Entry 7PIR (electron microscopy, 12.10 A resolution (very low resolution: no residue pairs are listed; an interface is given only as per-side residue counts)); this record covers chains k and 3 of the 54 polymer chains in the assembly.

== Chain k ==
Molecule: 50S ribosomal protein L15
Organism: Mycoplasma pneumoniae M129
UniProtKB: Q50300 (RL15_MYCPN); numbering as in UniProt (aligned over 1-151)
Amino-acid sequence (151 residues; row label = number of the first residue in the row):
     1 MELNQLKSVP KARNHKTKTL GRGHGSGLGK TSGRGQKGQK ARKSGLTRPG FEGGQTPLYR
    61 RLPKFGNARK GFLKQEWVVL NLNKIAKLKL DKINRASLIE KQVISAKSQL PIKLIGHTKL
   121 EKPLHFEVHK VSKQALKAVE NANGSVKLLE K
Unresolved in the structure: 1-2, 151

== Chain 3 ==
Molecule: 23S ribosomal RNA
Organism: Mycoplasma pneumoniae M129
Sequence (2907 nucleotides; numbered 1 to 2907; the number before each row is that of its first residue):
     1 UACAAUAAGU UACUAAGGGC UUAUGGUGGA UGCCUUGGCA CUAAUAGGCG AUGAAGGACG
    61 UGUUAACCUG CGAUAAGCUU CGGGUAGGUG GUAAGAACCU CAGAUCCGGA GAUUUCCGAA
   121 UGGAGCAAUC CGGUAGUUGG AAACAGCUAU CAUUAAUUGA UGAAUAAAUA GUCAAUUAAA
   181 GCAAUACGUG GUGAAGUGAA ACAUCUCAGU AGCCACAGGA AAAGAAAACG AAUGUGAUUC
   241 CGUGUGUAGU GGCGAGCGAA AGCGGAACAG GCCAAACUUA UCAUUAGAUA GGGGUUGUAG
   301 GGCUUGCAAU GUGGACUUGA AAACGAUAGA AGAAGCUGUU GGAAAGCAGC GCGCAAAAGG
   361 GUGAUAGCCC CGUAUUUGAA AUUGUUUUCA UACCUAGCGA GAUCCCUGAG UAGCUCGGAA
   421 AACGUUAUUU UGAGUGAAUC UGCCCAGACC AUUGGGUAAG CCUAAAUACU AAUUAGUGAC
   481 CGAUAGCGAA ACAGUACCGU GAGGGAAAGG UGAAAAGAAC CCAGAGAUGG GAGUGAAAUA
   541 GAUUCUGAAA CCAUAUGCCU ACAACGUGUC AGAGCACAUU AAUGUGUGAU GGCGUGCGUU
   601 UUGAAGUAUG AGCCGGCGAG UUAUGAUAGC AAGCGUUAGU UAACCAGGAG AUGGGGAGCU
   661 GUAGCGAAAG CGAGUUUUAA AAGAGCGUUU GUUUGUUAUU AUAGACCCGA AACGGGUUGA
   721 GCUAGUCAUG AGCAGGUUGA AGGUUGAGUA ACAUCAACUG GAGGACCGAA CCGACUCUCG
   781 UUGAAACGAU AGCGGAUGAC UUGUGAUUAG GGGUGAAAUU CCAAUCGAAA UCCGUGAUAG
   841 CUGGUUCUCG UCGAAAUAGC UUUAAGGCUA GCGUGAGAUC ACAAAUAAGU GGAGGUAAAG
   901 CUACUGAAUG UAUGAUGGCG CCACCUAGGC GUACUGAAUA CAAUUAAACU CUGAAUGCCA
   961 UUUAUUUUAU UCUCGCAGUC AGACAGUGGG GGAUAAGCUU CAUUGUCAAG AGGGGAAGAG
  1021 CCCAGAUCAU UAAAUAAGGU CCCCAAAAUA UACUAAGUGG AAAAGGAUGU GAAAGUGCUA
  1081 AAACAGCAAG GAUGUUGGCU UAGAAGCAGC CAUCGUUUAA AGAGUGCGUA ACAGCUCACU
  1141 UGUCGAGUGU UUUUGCGCCG AAGAUGUAAC GGGGCUAAGU AUAUUACCGA AUUUAUGGAU
  1201 AAGAUUUAUA UCUUGUGGUA GACGAGCGUU GUAUUGGAGU UGAAGUCAAA GCGUGAGCAU
  1261 UGGUGGAUCC AAUACAAGUG AGAAUGCCGG CAUGAGUAAC GCUUGGGAGU GAGAAUCUCC
  1321 CAAACCGAUU GACUAAGGUU UCCUGGACCA GGGUCGUCCU UCCAGGGUUA GUCUGGACCU
  1381 AAGCUGAGGC UGAAAAGCGU AGGCGAUGGA CAACAGGUUA AUAUUCCUGU ACUUACAGUU
  1441 AGACUGAUGG AGUGACAAAG AAGGUUUUCC ACCCCCAUAA UUGGAUUUGG GGAUAAAUCA
  1501 UAAGGUGGUA CAAUAGGCAA AUCCGUUGUG CAUAACAUUG AGUGAUGAUG UCGAGUGAAU
  1561 GAGUGAUCAA GUAGCGAAGG UGGUAUUAAU CAUGCUUUCA AGAAAAGCUU CUAGGGUUAA
  1621 UCUAGCUGUA ACCAGUACCG AGAACGAACA CACGUAGUCA AGGAGAGGAU CCUAAGGUUA
  1681 GCGAGUGAAC UAUAGCCAAG GAACUCUGCA AAUUAACCCC GUAAGUUAGC GAGAAGGGGU
  1741 GCUUAUGUAA AAGUAAGCCG CAGUGAAGAA CGAGGGGGGA CUGUUUAACU AAAACACAAC
  1801 UCUAUGCCAA ACCGUAAGGU GAUGUAUAUG GGGUGACACC UGCCCAGUGC UGGAAGGUUA
  1861 AAGAAGGAGG UUAGCGCAAG CGAAGCUUUU AACUGAAGCC CCAGUGAACG GCGGCCGUAA
  1921 CUAUAACGGU CCUAAGGUAG CGAAAUUCCU AGUCGGGUAA AUUCCGUCCC GCUUGAAUGG
  1981 UGUAACCAUC UCUUGACUGU CUCGGCUAUA GACUCGGUGA AAUCCAGGUA CGGGUGAAGA
  2041 CACCCGUUAG GCGCAACGGG ACGGAAAGAC CCCGUGAAGC UUUACUGUAG CUUAAUAUUG
  2101 AUCAGGACAU UAUCAUGUAG AGAAUAGGUA GGAGCAAUCG AUGCAAGUUC GCUAGGACUU
  2161 GUUGAUGCGA AAGGUGGAAU ACUACCCUUG GUUGUGUGCU GUUCUAAUUG GUAACUGUUA
  2221 UCCAGUUUCA AGACAGUGUU AGGUGGGCAG UUUGACUGGG GCGGUCGCCU CCUAAAAGGU
  2281 AACGGAGGCG UACAAAGGUA CCUUCAGUAC GGUUGGAAAU CGUAUGUAGA GUGUAAUGGU
  2341 GUAAGGGUGC UUGACUGUGA GACAUACAGG UCGAACAGGU GAGAAAUCAG GUCAUAGUGA
  2401 UCCGGUGGUC CAGUAUGGAA UGGCCAUCGC UCAACGGAUA AAAGCUACUC CGGGGAUAAC
  2461 AGGCUGAUAC UGCCCAAGAG UUCAUAUCGA CGGCAGUGUU UGGCACCUCG AUGUCGACUC
  2521 AUCUCAUCCU CGAGCUGAAG CAGGUUCGAA GGGUUCGGCU GUUCGCCGAU UAAAGAGAUA
  2581 CGUGAGUUGG GUUCAAACCG UCGUGAGACA GGUUGGUCCC UAUCUAUUGU GCCCGUAGGA
  2641 AGAUUGAAGA GUGUUGCUUC UAGUACGAGA GGACCGAAGC GAGGACACCU CUUAUGCUCC
  2701 AGUUGUAGCG CCAGCUGCAC CGCUGGGUAG UAACGUGUCU AUUAGAUAAA CGCUGAAAGC
  2761 AUCUAAGUGU GAAACUAUCU CAAAGAUUAA UCUUCCCAUU UCGCAAGAAA GUAAGAGCCG
  2821 UCAAAGACGA UGACGUUGAU AGGUUACAGG UGUAAGCAUA GUGAUAUGUU GAGCUGAGUA
  2881 AUACUAAUUG CUCGAGGACU UAUUGGA
Unresolved in the structure: 1-7, 923-927, 1560-1569, 2901-2907

== Interface between chain k and chain 3 ==
At this resolution (12 A) residue pairs are not listed: 96 residues of chain k and 114 of chain 3 lie at the interface.

== Overview ==
96 residues of chain k and 114 residues of chain 3 are in contact.
Here chain k is 50S ribosomal protein L15 and chain 3 is 23S ribosomal RNA, both from Mycoplasma pneumoniae
M129. Entry 7PIR (70S ribosome with A*- and P/E-site tRNAs in pseudouridimycin-treated Mycoplasma pneumoniae
cells) was determined by electron microscopy together with 7OOC, 7OOD, 7P6Z, 7PAH, 7PAI, 7PAJ and 23 further
entries from the same study.
